8FNJ - chains A and C of the 12 polymer chains in the assembly; structure by electron microscopy, 2.40 A resolution.

# Chain A (and C)
Name: Lamina-associated polypeptide 2, isoforms beta/gamma, Integrase
Organism: Homo sapiens
Notes: EC 2.7.7.-, 3.1.-.-; chain C of this document is another copy of the same molecule, construct and numbering; everything in this record applies to it too
UniProtKB: chimeric construct of P42167, P12497: residues -55 to -3 from P42167 (LAP2B_HUMAN) positions 48-100 (UniProt number = residue number + 103); residues 1-288 from P12497 positions 1148-1435 (UniProt number = residue number + 1147)
Chain sequence (364 residues; row label = number of the first residue in the row; numbers below 1 keep their minus sign (Gly-75 is residue -75)):
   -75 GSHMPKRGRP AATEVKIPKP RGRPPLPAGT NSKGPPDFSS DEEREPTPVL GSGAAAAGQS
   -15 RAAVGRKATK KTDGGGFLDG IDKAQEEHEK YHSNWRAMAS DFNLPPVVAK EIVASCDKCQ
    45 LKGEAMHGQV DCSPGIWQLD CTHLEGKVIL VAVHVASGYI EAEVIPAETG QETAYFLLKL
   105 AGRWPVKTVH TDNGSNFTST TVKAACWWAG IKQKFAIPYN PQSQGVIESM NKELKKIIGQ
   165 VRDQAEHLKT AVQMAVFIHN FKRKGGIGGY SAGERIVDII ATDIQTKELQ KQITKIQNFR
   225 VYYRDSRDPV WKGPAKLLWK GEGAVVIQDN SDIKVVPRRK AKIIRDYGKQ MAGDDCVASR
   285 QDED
Unresolved in the structure: -75 to 0, 229-235, 269-288 (chain C: -75 to 211, 278-288)
Sequence notes: expression tag (-75 to -56); conflict Gly-54 (Asn49 in P42167), Gln-17 (Arg86 in P42167); linker (-2 to 0); engineered mutation Lys138 (Glu1285 in P12497), Ala140 (Gly1287 in P12497)
Ion coordination: Zn2+: His12, His16, Cys40, Cys43; Mg2+ site 1: Asp64, Asp116 (together with Dolutegravir); Mg2+ site 2: Asp64, Glu152 (together with Dolutegravir)
Residues lining bound ligands: Dolutegravir (DLU; (4R,12aS)-N-(2,4-difluorobenzyl)-7-hydroxy-4-methyl-6,8-dioxo-3,4,6,8,12,12a-hexahydro-2H-pyrido[1',2':4,5]pyrazino[2,1-b][1,3]oxazine-9-carboxamide): Asp64, Cys65, Asp116, Asn117, Gly118, Tyr143, Pro145, Gln146, Glu152
Curated features (UniProtKB/Swiss-Prot):
  - modified residue: Thr-46 (Phosphothreonine), Ser-44 (Phosphoserine), Ser-37 (Phosphoserine), Ser-36 (Phosphoserine), Thr-29 (Phosphothreonine), Ser-24 (Phosphoserine), Arg-15 (Omega-N-methylarginine)
  - zinc finger: Asp3 to Gln44 (Integrase-type)
  - DNA-binding region: Phe223 to Asp270 (Integrase-type)
  - binding site (Zn(2+)): His12, His16, Cys40, Cys43
  - binding site (Mg(2+)): Asp64, Asp116, Glu152
What the authors report for this chain:
  - conformationally variable residues (side-chain flip): Gln148
  - catalytic residues: Glu152 (citing earlier work)
  - mutagenesis - G140A (3- to 5-fold), Q148H (5- to 10-fold), Q148K (5- to 10-fold), Q148R (5- to 10-fold): decreased catalytic activity
  - mutagenesis - E138K/G140A/Q148K (1.0 kcal/mol): decreased binding to Dolutegravir (from molecular simulation)
  - mutagenesis - E138K: unchanged catalytic activity
  - mutagenesis - E138K/G140A/Q148K (1.0 kcal/mol): decreased binding to DTG (from molecular simulation)

# Interface between chain A and chain C
Pairs across the interface (57; chain A residue first):
  Gln53(A) - Arg228(C)
  Gln53(A) - Asp229(C)  hydrogen bond (side chain-backbone)
  Gln53(A) - Ser230(C)
  Gln53(A) - Asp232(C)  hydrogen bond (side chain-backbone)
  Gln53(A) - Lys264(C)  hydrogen bond
  Asp55(A) - Arg263(C)
  Cys56(A) - Trp235(C)  hydrophobic
  Cys56(A) - Arg263(C)  hydrogen bond (backbone-backbone)
  Cys56(A) - Lys264(C)
  Ser57(A) - Arg263(C)
  Pro58(A) - Arg262(C)
  Ala80(A) - Lys266(C)
  Ile191(A) - Tyr226(C)  hydrophobic
  Ile191(A) - Lys266(C)
  Gly192(A) - Asp270(C)
  Tyr194(A) - Asp270(C)
  Tyr194(A) - Tyr271(C)  hydrogen bond (side chain-backbone)
  Asp202(A) - Ile268(C)
  Asp202(A) - Arg269(C)  hydrogen bond (side chain-backbone)
  Asp202(A) - Asp270(C)  hydrogen bond (side chain-backbone)
  Asp202(A) - Tyr271(C)
  Ala205(A) - Tyr271(C)
  Thr206(A) - Phe223(C)
  Thr206(A) - Ile267(C)
  Thr206(A) - Ile268(C)
  Thr206(A) - Arg269(C)
  Asp207(A) - Lys244(C)
  Asp207(A) - Arg262(C)  salt bridge
  Gln209(A) - Phe223(C)
  Thr210(A) - Ile220(C)
  Thr210(A) - Phe223(C)
  Thr210(A) - Leu241(C)
  Thr210(A) - Lys244(C)
  Leu213(A) - Gln216(C)
  Leu213(A) - Lys219(C)
  Leu213(A) - Ile220(C)  hydrophobic
  Gln214(A) - Trp243(C)  hydrogen bond
  Gln214(A) - Lys244(C)
  Gln216(A) - Gln216(C)
  Ile217(A) - Leu213(C)  hydrophobic
  Ile217(A) - Gln216(C)
  Ile217(A) - Ile217(C)  hydrophobic
  Ile220(A) - Leu213(C)  hydrophobic
  Gln221(A) - Leu213(C)
  Gln221(A) - Ile217(C)
  Leu242(A) - Trp243(C)
  Trp243(A) - Gln221(C)
  Trp243(A) - Leu242(C)
  Trp243(A) - Ile257(C)  hydrophobic
  Glu246(A) - Gln252(C)  hydrogen bond
  Ala248(A) - Ile257(C)  hydrophobic
  Val250(A) - Val250(C)  hydrophobic
  Val250(A) - Ile257(C)  hydrophobic
  Ile257(A) - Trp243(C)  hydrophobic
  Ile257(A) - Ala248(C)  hydrophobic
  Ile257(A) - Val259(C)  hydrophobic
  Val259(A) - Ile257(C)
Also at the interface, not in a pair above, chain A (34 interface residues in all): Glu48, Met50, Val54, Val79, Ile203, Lys211
Also at the interface, not in a pair above, chain C (34 interface residues in all): Arg231, Pro233, Ala265

# Summary
The chain A/chain C interface involves 34 residues from each chain; the contacts include 9 hydrogen bonds and
1 salt bridge. Polar contacts include Asp207(A)-Arg262(C), Gln53(A)-Asp229(C) and Gln53(A)-Asp232(C). The
paper reports the catalytic residue Glu152(A); G140A, Q148H and Q148K of chain A, among others, reduce
catalytic activity; 6 substitutions were tested in all.
Both chains are Lamina-associated polypeptide 2, isoforms beta/gamma, Integrase (Homo sapiens). Entry 8FNJ
(Structure of E138K/G140A HIV-1 intasome with Dolutegravir bound) was determined by electron microscopy,
deposited together with 8FND, 8FNG, 8FNH, 8FNL, 8FNM, 8FNO, 8FNP and 8FNQ.
